6OEN - chains G and N of the 10 polymer chains in the assembly; structure by electron microscopy, 4.30 A resolution (low resolution: residue-level contacts below are approximate; hydrogen-bond / salt-bridge calls are withheld).

Chain G:
Molecule: 61-nt DNA strand
Sequence (61 nucleotides; numbered 1 to 61; the number before each row is that of its first residue):
     1 CGGGTTTTTGTCTGGCTTCACACTTGATTTGCATCACTGTGTAAGACAGG
    51 CCAGATCCAGG
Disordered / not traced: 58-61

Chain N:
Name: High mobility group protein B1
Source organism: Homo sapiens
Reference sequence: P09429 (HMGB1_HUMAN); residue numbers follow UniProt; this construct covers 1-163
Chain sequence (163 residues; row label = number of the first residue in the row):
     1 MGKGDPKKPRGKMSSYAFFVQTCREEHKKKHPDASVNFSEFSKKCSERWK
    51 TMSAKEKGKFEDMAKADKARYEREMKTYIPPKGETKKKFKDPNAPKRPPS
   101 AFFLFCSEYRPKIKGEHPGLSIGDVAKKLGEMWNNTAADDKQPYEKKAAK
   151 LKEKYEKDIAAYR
Disordered / not traced: 1-98, 120-121, 137-163
UniProt features mapped onto this chain:
  - DNA-binding region: Pro-9 to Ile-79 (HMG box 1), Pro-95 to Arg-163 (HMG box 2)
  - region: Lys-3 to Ser-15 (LPS binding (delipidated)), Pro-80 to Lys-96 (LPS binding (Lipid A)), Phe-89 to Glu-108 (Cytokine-stimulating activity)
  - motif: His-27 to Lys-43 (Nuclear localization signal (NLS) 1)
  - binding site (heparin): Met-1 to Arg-10
  - site (Cleavage): Arg-10, Gly-11, Asp-67, Lys-68
  - modified residue: Lys-3 (N6-acetyllysine), Lys-7 (N6-acetyllysine), Lys-8 (N6-acetyllysine), Lys-12 (N6-acetyllysine), Cys-23 (Cysteine sulfonic acid (-SO3H)), Lys-28 (N6-acetyllysine), Lys-29 (N6-acetyllysine), Lys-30 (N6-acetyllysine), Ser-35 (Phosphoserine), Lys-43 (N6-acetyllysine), Cys-45 (Cysteine sulfonic acid (-SO3H)), Lys-90 (N6-acetyllysine), Ser-100 (Phosphoserine), Cys-106 (Cysteine sulfonic acid (-SO3H)), Lys-127 (N6-acetyllysine), Lys-128 (N6-acetyllysine), Lys-141 (N6-acetyllysine)
  - cross-link (Isoglutamyl lysine isopeptide (Lys-Gln)): Lys-28 (interchain with Q-?), Lys-43 (interchain with Q-?), Lys-44 (interchain with Q-?), Lys-68 (interchain with Q-?)
  - natural variant: Gly-11 (G11R: In gastric-carcinoma cell line), Ala-149 (A149E: In gastric-carcinoma cell line)
  - mutagenesis: Ser-35 (S35A: Greatly reduces phosphorylation, nuclear localization; when associated with A-39; A-42; A-46; A-53 and A-181; S35E: Cytoplasmic localization (phosphorylation mimicking) ...), Ser-39 (S39A: Greatly reduces phosphorylation, nuclear localization; when associated with A-35; A-42; A-46; A-53 and A-181; S39E: Cytoplasmic localization (phosphorylation mimicking) ...), Ser-42 (S42A: Greatly reduces phosphorylation, nuclear localization; when associated with A-35; A-39; A-46; A-53 and A-181; S42E: Cytoplasmic localization (phosphorylation mimicking) ...), Ser-46 (S46A: Greatly reduces phosphorylation, nuclear localization; when associated with A-35; A-39; A-42; A-53 and A-181; S46E: Cytoplasmic localization (phosphorylation mimicking) ...), Ser-53 (S53A: Greatly reduces phosphorylation, nuclear localization; when associated with A-35; A-39; A-42; A-46 and A-181; S53E: Cytoplasmic localization (phosphorylation mimicking) ...), Asp-67 (D67A: Abolishes cleavage by CASP1 and impairs ability to antagonize apoptosis-induced immune tolerance), Cys-106 (C106S: Inhibits oxidation-dependent inactivation of immunostimmulatory activity in apoptotic cells)

Chain G / chain N interface:
Contacting residue pairs (10):
  DA22(G) / Ile-122(N)
  DC23(G) / Ala-126(N)
  DT24(G) / Phe-102(N)
  DT24(G) / Ala-126(N)
  DT24(G) / Lys-127(N)
  DT25(G) / Phe-102(N)
  DT25(G) / Gly-130(N)
  DT25(G) / Trp-133(N)
  DT25(G) / Asn-134(N)
  DG26(G) / Trp-133(N)

In short:
5 residues of chain G face 7 of chain N across their interface. UniProt lists a DNA-binding region, 10
heparin-binding residues and 7 mutagenesis sites on chain N.
Chain G is a 61-nt DNA strand and chain N is High mobility group protein B1 (Homo sapiens); the structure,
Cryo-EM structure of mouse RAG1/2 PRC complex (DNA1), was determined by electron microscopy (same publication
as 6OEM, 6OEO, 6OEP, 6OEQ, 6OER and 6V0V).
